PDB entry 4R9W | X-ray diffraction, 2.50 A resolution | chains A and B

Chain A:
Protein: Platelet factor 4
Organism: Homo sapiens
UniProtKB: P02776 (PLF4_HUMAN); residues 1-70 here correspond to UniProt positions 32-101 (UniProt number = residue number + 31)
Amino-acid sequence (70 residues; numbered 1 to 70; the number before each row is that of its first residue):
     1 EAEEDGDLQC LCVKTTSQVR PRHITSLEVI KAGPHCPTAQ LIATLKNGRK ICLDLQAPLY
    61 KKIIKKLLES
Disordered / not traced: 1-7, 70
Disulfides: Cys-10/Cys-36, Cys-12/Cys-52
Ligand contacts:
  - n,O6-disulfo-glucosamine (SGN; 2-deoxy-6-O-sulfo-2-(sulfoamino)-alpha-D-glucopyranose): Gln-18, Val-19, Arg-20, His-23, His-35, Leu-45
  - SUS (2-deoxy-3,6-di-O-sulfo-2-(sulfoamino)-alpha-D-glucopyranose): Lys-31, Ala-32, Gly-33, Pro-34, Asn-47, Arg-49
From the paper describing this entry:
  - self-association interface (contacts with another copy of this molecule); pairs are residue here / residue on that copy: Glu-28/Lys-50 (salt bridge)

Chain B:
Protein: Platelet factor 4
Organism: Homo sapiens
UniProtKB: P02776 (PLF4_HUMAN); residues 101-170 here correspond to UniProt positions 32-101 (UniProt number = residue number - 69)
Amino-acid sequence (70 residues; numbered 101 to 170; the number before each row is that of its first residue):
   101 EAEEDGDLQC LCVKTTSQVR PRHITSLEVI KAGPHCPTAQ LIATLKNGRK ICLDLQAPLY
   161 KKIIKKLLES
Disordered / not traced: 101-106
Disulfides: Cys-110/Cys-136, Cys-112/Cys-152
Ligand contacts: ZDO (methyl 2-deoxy-6-O-sulfo-2-(sulfoamino)-alpha-D-glucopyranoside): Arg-122, His-123, Lys-146

Interface between chain A and chain B:
Pairs across the interface - 31 pairs, chain A then chain B:
  Thr-25(A) with Ile-130(B); Lys-131(B), hydrogen bond (backbone-backbone)
  Ser-26(A) with Glu-128(B); Val-129(B)
  Leu-27(A) with Leu-127(B); Glu-128(B); Val-129(B), hydrogen bond (backbone-backbone)
  Glu-28(A) with Ser-126(B), hydrogen bond; Leu-127(B)
  Val-29(A) with Ser-126(B); Leu-127(B), hydrogen bond (backbone-backbone); Leu-167(B), hydrophobic; Leu-168(B), hydrophobic
  Ile-30(A) with Thr-125(B)
  Lys-31(A) with Thr-125(B), hydrogen bond (backbone-backbone); Leu-167(B); Ser-170(B)
  Ala-32(A) with Ser-170(B), hydrogen bond (backbone-side chain)
  Ala-39(A) with Leu-167(B); Leu-168(B), hydrophobic
  Leu-41(A) with Leu-168(B), hydrophobic
  Leu-55(A) with Leu-168(B), hydrophobic
  Tyr-60(A) with Leu-168(B), hydrophobic
  Ile-64(A) with Ile-164(B), hydrophobic
  Lys-65(A) with Tyr-160(B)
  Lys-66(A) with Lys-131(B)
  Leu-67(A) with Val-129(B); Lys-131(B); Ala-139(B)
  Leu-68(A) with Val-129(B), hydrophobic; Tyr-160(B)
Also at the interface, not in a pair above, chain A (19 interface residues in all): Ile-24, Pro-37
Also at the interface, not in a pair above, chain B (15 interface residues in all): Ile-124, Ala-132

Overview:
The interface between chain A and chain B involves 19 residues on one side and 15 on the other; the contacts
include 6 hydrogen bonds. Polar contacts include Glu-28(A)/Ser-126(B), Ala-32(A)/Ser-170(B) and
Thr-25(A)/Lys-131(B). Bound to chain A: compound SUS and n,O6-disulfo-glucosamine. Ligands of chain B:
compound ZDO. From the paper: a self-association interface involving Glu-28(A) and Lys-50(A).
Chain A and chain B are both Platelet factor 4 (Homo sapiens); the structure, Crystal structure of platelet
factor 4 complexed with fondaparinux, was determined by X-ray diffraction (same publication as 4R97 and 4R9Y).
